4KR0 - chains A and B; structure by X-ray diffraction, 2.70 A resolution.

Chain A:
Molecule: Dipeptidyl peptidase 4
Source organism: Homo sapiens
Notes: EC 3.4.14.5
UniProt: P27487 (DPP4_HUMAN); residue numbers follow UniProt; this construct covers 39-766
Amino-acid sequence (739 residues; row label = number of the first residue in the row):
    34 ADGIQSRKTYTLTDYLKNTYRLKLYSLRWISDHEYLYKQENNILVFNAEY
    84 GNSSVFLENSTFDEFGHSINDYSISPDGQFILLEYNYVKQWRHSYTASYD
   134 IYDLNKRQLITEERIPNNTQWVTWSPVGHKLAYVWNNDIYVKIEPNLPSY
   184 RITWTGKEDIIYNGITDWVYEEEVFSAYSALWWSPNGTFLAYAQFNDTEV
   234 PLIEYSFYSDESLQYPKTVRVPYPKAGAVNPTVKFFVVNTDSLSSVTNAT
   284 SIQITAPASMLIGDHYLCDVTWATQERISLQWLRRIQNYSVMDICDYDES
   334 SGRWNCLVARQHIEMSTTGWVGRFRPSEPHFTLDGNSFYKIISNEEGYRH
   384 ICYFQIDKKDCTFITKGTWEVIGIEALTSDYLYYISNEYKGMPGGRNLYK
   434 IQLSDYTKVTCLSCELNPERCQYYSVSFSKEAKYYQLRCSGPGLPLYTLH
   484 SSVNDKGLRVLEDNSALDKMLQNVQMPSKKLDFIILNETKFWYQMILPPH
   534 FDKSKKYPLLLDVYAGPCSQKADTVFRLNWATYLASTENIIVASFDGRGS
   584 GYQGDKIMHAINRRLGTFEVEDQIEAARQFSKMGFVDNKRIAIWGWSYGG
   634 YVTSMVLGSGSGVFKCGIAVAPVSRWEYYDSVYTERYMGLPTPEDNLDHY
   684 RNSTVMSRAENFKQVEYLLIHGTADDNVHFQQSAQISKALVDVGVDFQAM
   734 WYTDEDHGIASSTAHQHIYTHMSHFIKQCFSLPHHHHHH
Disordered / not traced: 34-38, 767-772
Disulfide bonds: Cys328-Cys339, Cys385-Cys394, Cys444-Cys447, Cys454-Cys472, Cys649-Cys762
Covalently attached groups: N-acetylglucosamine (NAG) linked to Asn85, Asn92, Asn150, Asn219, Asn281, Asn321; glycan linked to Asn229
Construct notes: expression tag (34-38, 767-772)
Reported in the primary citation:
  - post-translational modification sites: Asn229

Chain B:
Molecule: S protein
Source organism: Human betacoronavirus 2c EMC/2012
UniProt: K0BRG7 (K0BRG7_9BETC); residues 367-606 here = UniProt positions 367-606
Amino-acid sequence (251 residues; each row starts with the number of its first residue):
   362 ADGIQEAKPSGSVVEQAEGVECDFSPLLSGTPPQVYNFKRLVFTNCNYNL
   412 TKLLSLFSVNDFTCSQISPAAIASNCYSSLILDYFSYPLSMKSDLSVSSA
   462 GPISQFNYKQSFSNPTCLILATVPHNLTTITKPLKYSYINKCSRLLSDDR
   512 TEVPQLVNANQYSPCVSIVPSTVWEDGDYYRKQLSPLEGGGWLVASGSTV
   562 AMTEQLQMGFGITVQYGTDTNSVCPKLEFANDTKIASQLGNCVEYHHHHH
   612 H
Disordered / not traced: 362-380, 589-612
Disulfide bonds: Cys383-Cys407, Cys425-Cys478, Cys437-Cys585, Cys503-Cys526
Construct notes: expression tag (362-366, 607-612)
Reported in the primary citation:
  - binding site for N-acetylglucosamine: Trp535, Glu536
  - mutagenesis - Y499F/N501A/K502A/D510A/E513A/D539A/R542A: abolished binding to Dipeptidyl peptidase 4 (chain A)

How chain A and chain B interact:
Contacting residue pairs (40; chain A residue first):
  Thr265(A) with Tyr540(B), hydrogen bond
  Lys267(A) with Asp537(B), hydrogen bond (side chain-backbone); Gly538(B); Asp539(B), salt bridge
  Phe269(A) with Asp537(B)
  Gln286(A) with Asn501(B), hydrogen bond; Gly538(B); Ser557(B); Ser559(B)
  Thr288(A) with Asn501(B); Lys502(B), hydrogen bond; Ser557(B)
  Ala289(A) with Lys502(B), hydrogen bond (backbone-side chain)
  Pro290(A) with Glu513(B)
  Ala291(A) with Lys502(B); Ser504(B); Leu506(B); Glu513(B), hydrogen bond (backbone-side chain); Val555(B), hydrophobic
  Ser292(A) with Leu506(B)
  Leu294(A) with Lys502(B); Tyr540(B), hydrophobic; Arg542(B), hydrogen bond (backbone-side chain); Val555(B), hydrophobic
  Ile295(A) with Leu506(B), hydrophobic; Asp510(B); Arg542(B); Trp553(B), hydrophobic
  Gly296(A) with Arg542(B), hydrogen bond (backbone-side chain)
  His298(A) with Tyr540(B)
  Arg317(A) with Asp510(B), salt bridge
  Tyr322(A) with Asp510(B), hydrogen bond (side chain-backbone); Arg511(B)
  Arg336(A) with Met452(B); Asp455(B), salt bridge; Pro463(B); Tyr499(B), hydrogen bond
  Val341(A) with Glu513(B)
  Gln344(A) with Glu513(B), hydrogen bond
  Ile346(A) with Arg511(B)
Interface residues without a listed pair, chain A (24 interface residues in all): Thr188, Val266, Asp297, Ser334, Lys392
Interface residues without a listed pair, chain B (24 interface residues in all): Ser454, Pro515, Glu536, Gly558
From the paper, about this interface:
  - pairs named by the authors: Leu294(A)-Arg542(B) (backbone contact), Tyr499(B)-Arg336(A), Asn501(B)-Gln286(A), Lys502(B)-Thr288(A), Asp510(B)-Arg317(A), Asp510(B)-Tyr322(A) (backbone contact), Glu513(B)-Gln344(A), Asp539(B)-Lys267(A)
  - interface residues, chain A: Ala291(A), Leu294(A), Ile295(A), Val341(A), Ile346(A)
  - interface residues, chain B: Arg511(B), Glu513(B), Pro515(B), Tyr540(B), Trp553(B), Val555(B)

Summary:
Chain A and chain B each contribute 24 residues to their interface, with 11 hydrogen bonds and 3 salt bridges.
Among the polar pairs are Lys267(A)-Asp539(B), Arg317(A)-Asp510(B) and Arg336(A)-Asp455(B). The paper
describes backbone contacts between Leu294(A) and Arg542(B) and Asp510(B) and Tyr322(A); contacts between
Tyr499(B) and Arg336(A), Asn501(B) and Gln286(A) and Lys502(B) and Thr288(A) among others. From the paper: a
binding site for N-acetylglucosamine at Trp535(B) and Glu536(B); Y499F/N501A/K502A/D510A/E513A/D539A/R542A of
chain B abolish binding to Dipeptidyl peptidase 4 (chain A).
Here chain A is Dipeptidyl peptidase 4 (Homo sapiens) and chain B is S protein (Human betacoronavirus 2c
EMC/2012). Entry 4KR0 (Complex structure of MERS-CoV spike RBD bound to CD26) was determined by X-ray
diffraction together with 4KQZ from the same study.
